Entry 8YUV (electron microscopy, 3.00 A resolution); this record covers chains A and R of the 5 polymer chains in the assembly.

# Chain A
Protein: Guanine nucleotide-binding protein G(i) subunit alpha-1
Source organism: Homo sapiens
Reference sequence: P63096 (GNAI1_HUMAN); residues 1-354 here = UniProt positions 1-354
Amino-acid sequence (354 residues; numbered 1 to 354; the number before each row is that of its first residue):
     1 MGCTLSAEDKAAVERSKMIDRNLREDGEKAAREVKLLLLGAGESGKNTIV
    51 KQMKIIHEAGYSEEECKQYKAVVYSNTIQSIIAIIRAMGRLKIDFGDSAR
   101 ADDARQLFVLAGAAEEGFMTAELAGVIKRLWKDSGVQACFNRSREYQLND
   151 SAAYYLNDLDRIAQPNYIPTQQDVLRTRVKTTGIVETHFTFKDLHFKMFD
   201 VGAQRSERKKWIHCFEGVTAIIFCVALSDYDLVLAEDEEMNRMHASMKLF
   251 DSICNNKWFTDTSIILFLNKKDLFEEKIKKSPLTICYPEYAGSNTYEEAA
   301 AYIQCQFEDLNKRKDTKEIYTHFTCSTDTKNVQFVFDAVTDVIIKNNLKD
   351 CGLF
Disordered / not traced: 1-2, 55-181
Construct notes: conflict Asn47 (Ser in P63096), Ala203 (Gly in P63096), Ala245 (Glu in P63096), Ser326 (Ala in P63096)
Curated features (UniProtKB/Swiss-Prot):
  - region: Lys35 to Lys46, Thr48 (G1 motif), Asp173 to Thr181 (G2 motif), Phe196 to Gly202, Gln204, Arg205 (G3 motif), Ile265 to Asp272 (G4 motif), Thr324, Cys325, Thr327 to Thr329 (G5 motif)
  - binding site (GTP): Glu43 to Lys46, Thr48, Ser151, Leu175 to Thr181, Asp200 to Gly202, Gln204, Asn269 to Asp272
  - binding site (Mg(2+)): Thr181
  - modified residue: Arg178 (ADP-ribosylarginine), Gln204 (Deamidated glutamine), Cys351 (ADP-ribosylcysteine)
  - lipidation: Gly2 (N-myristoyl glycine), Cys3 (S-palmitoyl cysteine)

# Chain R
Protein: Histamine H3 receptor
Source organism: Homo sapiens
Reference sequence: Q9Y5N1 (HRH3_HUMAN); residue numbers follow UniProt; this construct covers 1-445
Amino-acid sequence (461 residues; each row starts with the number of its first residue; numbers below 1 keep their minus sign (Asp-15 is residue -15)):
   -15 DYKDDDDKLEVLFQGPMERAPPDGPLNASGALAGEAAAAGGARGFSAAWT
    35 AVLAALMALLIVATVLGNALVMLAFVADSSLRTQNNFFLLNLAISDFLVG
    85 AFCIPLYVPYVLTGRWTFGRGLCKLWLVVDYLLCTSSAFNIVLISYDRFL
   135 SVTRAVSYRAQQGDTRRAVRKMLLVWVLAFLLYGPAILSWEYLSGGSSIP
   185 EGHCYAEFFYNWYFLITASTLEFFTPFLSVTFFNLSIYLNIQRRTRLRLD
   235 GAREAAGPEPPPEAQPSPPPPPGCWGCWQKGHGEAMPLHRYGVGEAAVGA
   285 EAGEATLGGGGGGGSVASPTSSSGSSSRGTERPRSLKRGSKPSASSASLE
   335 KRMKMVSQSFTQRFRLSRDRKVAKSLAVIVSIFGLCWAPYTLLMIIRAAC
   385 HGHCVPDYWYETSFWLLWANSAVNPVLYPLCHHSFRRAFTKLLCPQKLKI
   435 QPHSSLEHCWK
Disordered / not traced: -15 to 31, 236-342, 428-445
Construct notes: expression tag (-15 to 0)
Curated features (UniProtKB/Swiss-Prot):
  - modified residue: Ser439 (Phosphoserine)
  - glycosylation: Asn11 (N-linked (GlcNAc...) asparagine)
Disulfides: Cys107-Cys188, Cys384-Cys388
Residues lining bound ligands: 4-(1H-imidazol-5-ylmethyl)piperidine (A1LY4): Asp114, Tyr115, Cys118, Thr119, Tyr167, Glu206, Trp371, Tyr374, Phe398, Leu401, Trp402
Reported in the primary citation:
  - binding site for 4-(1H-imidazol-5-ylmethyl)piperidine: Tyr115, Thr119, Glu206

# How chain A and chain R interact
Contacting residue pairs (42; chain A residue first):
  Ala31(A) with Arg143(R); Ala144(R)
  Arg32(A) with Val140(R); Ser141(R), hydrogen bond; Ala144(R)
  Glu33(A) with Arg143(R)
  Leu194(A) with Val140(R), hydrophobic
  Lys314(A) with Phe344(R)
  Asp315(A) with Phe348(R)
  Glu318(A) with Arg232(R), salt bridge; Arg349(R), salt bridge
  Ile319(A) with Arg232(R), hydrogen bond (backbone-side chain)
  Tyr320(A) with Arg232(R)
  Asp341(A) with Arg228(R), salt bridge
  Ile343(A) with Ala139(R); Arg143(R)
  Ile344(A) with Val136(R), hydrophobic; Ala139(R), hydrophobic; Arg228(R)
  Lys345(A) with Arg228(R); Arg349(R)
  Asn347(A) with Ser135(R), hydrogen bond (side chain-backbone); Ala139(R), hydrogen bond (side chain-backbone); Tyr142(R); Arg143(R)
  Leu348(A) with Ser135(R); Val136(R), hydrophobic; Arg228(R)
  Lys349(A) with His417(R), hydrogen bond (backbone-side chain)
  Asp350(A) with Gln146(R), hydrogen bond; His416(R), hydrogen bond (backbone-side chain)
  Cys351(A) with Asn69(R); Arg132(R), hydrogen bond (backbone-side chain); Ser135(R); Tyr142(R), hydrogen bond; His416(R)
  Gly352(A) with Cys415(R); His416(R)
  Leu353(A) with Leu360(R), hydrophobic
  Phe354(A) with Arg352(R); Val356(R); His417(R)
Also at the interface, not in a pair above, chain R (26 interface residues in all): Ile221, Ile225, Thr345, Ser359

# Overview
The interface between chain A and chain R involves 21 residues on one side and 26 on the other; the contacts
include 9 hydrogen bonds and 3 salt bridges. Among the polar pairs are Glu318(A)-Arg232(R),
Glu318(A)-Arg349(R) and Asp341(A)-Arg228(R). Bound to chain R: 4-(1H-imidazol-5-ylmethyl)piperidine. From the
paper: a binding site for 4-(1H-imidazol-5-ylmethyl)piperidine at Tyr115(R), Thr119(R) and Glu206(R).
Here chain A is Guanine nucleotide-binding protein G(i) subunit alpha-1 and chain R is Histamine H3 receptor,
both from Homo sapiens. Entry 8YUV (Cryo-EM structure of the immepip-bound H3R-Gi complex) was determined by
electron microscopy, deposited together with 8YUT and 8YUU.
